6NSW - chains A and C of the 4 polymer chains in the assembly; structure by X-ray diffraction, 2.10 A resolution.

[Chain A (and C)]
Name: Catalase-3
Source organism: Neurospora crassa (strain ATCC 24698 / 74-OR23-1A / CBS 708.71 / DSM 1257 / FGSC 987)
Notes: EC 1.11.1.6; chain C of this document is another copy of the same molecule, construct and numbering; everything in this record applies to it too
UniProt: Q9C169 (CAT3_NEUCR); numbering as in UniProt (aligned over 1-719)
Amino-acid sequence (719 residues; each row starts with the number of its first residue):
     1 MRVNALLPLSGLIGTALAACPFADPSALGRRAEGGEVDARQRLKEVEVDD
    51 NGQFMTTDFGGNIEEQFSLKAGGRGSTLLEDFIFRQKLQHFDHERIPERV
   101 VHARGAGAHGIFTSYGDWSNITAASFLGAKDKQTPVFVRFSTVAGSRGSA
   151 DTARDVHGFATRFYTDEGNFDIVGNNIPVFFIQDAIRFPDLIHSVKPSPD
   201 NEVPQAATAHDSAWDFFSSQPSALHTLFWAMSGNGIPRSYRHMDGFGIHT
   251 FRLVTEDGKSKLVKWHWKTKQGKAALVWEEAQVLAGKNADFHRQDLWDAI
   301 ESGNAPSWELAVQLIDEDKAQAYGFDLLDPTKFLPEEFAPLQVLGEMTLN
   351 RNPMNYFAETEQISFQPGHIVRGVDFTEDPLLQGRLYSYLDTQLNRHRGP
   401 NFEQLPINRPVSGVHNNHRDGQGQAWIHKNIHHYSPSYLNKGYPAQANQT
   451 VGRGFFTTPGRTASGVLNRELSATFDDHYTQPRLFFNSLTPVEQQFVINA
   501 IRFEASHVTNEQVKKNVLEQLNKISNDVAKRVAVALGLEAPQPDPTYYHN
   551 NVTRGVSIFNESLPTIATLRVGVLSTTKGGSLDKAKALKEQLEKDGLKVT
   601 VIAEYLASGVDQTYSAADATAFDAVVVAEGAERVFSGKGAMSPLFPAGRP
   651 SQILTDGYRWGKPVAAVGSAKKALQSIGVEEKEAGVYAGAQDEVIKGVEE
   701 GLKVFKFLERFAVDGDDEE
Disordered / not traced: 1-37 (chain C: 1-37, 717-719)
Metal / ion sites: heme Fe: Tyr-389 (together with oxygen atom)
Residues lining bound ligands: heme / oxygen atom: Arg-99, Val-100, Val-101, His-102, Arg-139, Ser-141, Gly-158, Phe-159, Ala-160, Val-173, Gly-174, Asn-175, Phe-180, Ala-185, Phe-188, Ile-248, His-249, Ser-364, Phe-365, Leu-381, Gly-384, Arg-385, Ser-388, Tyr-389, Thr-392, Gln-393, Arg-396
Swiss-Prot annotation at these positions:
  - active site: His-102, Asn-175
  - binding site (heme): Tyr-389

[Interface between chain A and chain C]
Contacting residue pairs - 242 pairs, chain A then chain C:
  Arg-40(A) / Ile-427(C)
  Val-46(A) / Ala-425(C)
  Val-46(A) / Trp-426(C)
  Val-46(A) / Ile-427(C)  hydrogen bond (backbone-backbone)
  Glu-47(A) / Ile-427(C)
  Val-48(A) / Val-414(C)
  Val-48(A) / Trp-426(C)  hydrophobic
  Val-48(A) / Ile-427(C)  hydrogen bond (backbone-backbone)
  Val-48(A) / His-428(C)
  Val-48(A) / Lys-429(C)  hydrogen bond (backbone-backbone)
  Asp-49(A) / His-415(C)  hydrogen bond (backbone-side chain)
  Asp-49(A) / Lys-429(C)  salt bridge
  Asp-50(A) / Val-414(C)
  Asp-50(A) / His-415(C)  salt bridge
  Asp-50(A) / Asn-416(C)
  Asp-50(A) / Lys-429(C)
  Asp-50(A) / Tyr-443(C)
  Asn-51(A) / Lys-429(C)
  Asn-51(A) / Tyr-443(C)
  Gly-52(A) / Tyr-443(C)
  Gln-53(A) / His-415(C)
  Gln-53(A) / Tyr-443(C)
  Gln-53(A) / Pro-444(C)
  Gln-53(A) / Ala-445(C)  hydrogen bond (backbone-backbone)
  Phe-54(A) / His-415(C)
  Phe-54(A) / Ala-445(C)
  Phe-54(A) / Gln-446(C)
  Phe-54(A) / Ala-447(C)  hydrophobic
  Phe-54(A) / Val-451(C)  hydrophobic
  Phe-54(A) / Gly-452(C)
  Met-55(A) / His-415(C)
  Met-55(A) / Asn-416(C)
  Met-55(A) / Asn-417(C)
  Met-55(A) / Pro-444(C)  hydrophobic
  Met-55(A) / Ala-445(C)  hydrogen bond (backbone-backbone)
  Met-55(A) / Gln-446(C)
  Thr-56(A) / Gly-413(C)
  Thr-56(A) / Val-414(C)
  Thr-56(A) / His-415(C)  hydrogen bond (side chain-backbone)
  Thr-56(A) / Asn-416(C)  hydrogen bond (backbone-side chain)
  Thr-57(A) / Val-414(C)
  Thr-57(A) / Asn-416(C)
  Asp-58(A) / Glu-403(C)
  Asp-58(A) / Val-414(C)
  Asp-58(A) / Asn-416(C)  hydrogen bond
  Asp-58(A) / His-418(C)  salt bridge
  Phe-59(A) / Gly-168(C)
  Phe-59(A) / Asn-169(C)  hydrogen bond (backbone-backbone)
  Phe-59(A) / Gly-368(C)
  Phe-59(A) / His-369(C)
  Phe-59(A) / Ile-370(C)
  Phe-59(A) / Glu-403(C)
  Phe-59(A) / Pro-410(C)
  Gly-60(A) / Gly-168(C)
  Gly-60(A) / Pro-410(C)
  Gly-60(A) / Ser-412(C)
  Gly-60(A) / Val-414(C)
  Gly-61(A) / Glu-167(C)
  Gly-61(A) / Gly-168(C)
  Asn-62(A) / Ala-447(C)
  Asn-62(A) / Gly-452(C)  hydrogen bond (side chain-backbone)
  Asn-62(A) / Arg-453(C)
  Asn-62(A) / Gly-454(C)
  Asn-62(A) / Phe-455(C)  hydrogen bond (backbone-backbone)
  Ile-63(A) / Gln-446(C)
  Ile-63(A) / Ala-447(C)  hydrogen bond (backbone-backbone)
  Glu-64(A) / Gln-446(C)
  Glu-64(A) / Ala-447(C)  hydrogen bond (backbone-backbone)
  Glu-64(A) / Asn-448(C)
  Glu-65(A) / Gln-446(C)  hydrogen bond
  Gln-66(A) / Ser-435(C)
  Gln-66(A) / Gln-446(C)
  Leu-69(A) / Thr-457(C)
  Ala-71(A) / Ala-463(C)  hydrophobic
  Leu-79(A) / Gln-383(C)
  Leu-79(A) / Tyr-387(C)  hydrophobic
  Glu-80(A) / Asp-375(C)
  Glu-80(A) / Phe-376(C)
  Glu-80(A) / Gln-383(C)  hydrogen bond
  Glu-80(A) / Leu-386(C)
  Glu-80(A) / Arg-461(C)  salt bridge
  Phe-82(A) / Gly-368(C)
  Phe-82(A) / Ile-370(C)  hydrophobic
  Phe-82(A) / Phe-455(C)  hydrophobic
  Arg-85(A) / Leu-386(C)  hydrogen bond (side chain-backbone)
  Arg-85(A) / Tyr-387(C)
  Arg-85(A) / Leu-390(C)
  Gln-86(A) / Leu-390(C)
  Gln-86(A) / His-418(C)
  Lys-87(A) / His-418(C)
  Gln-89(A) / Leu-390(C)
  Gln-89(A) / Leu-394(C)
  Gln-89(A) / Phe-402(C)
  His-90(A) / Pro-400(C)
  His-90(A) / Asn-401(C)  hydrogen bond
  His-90(A) / His-418(C)
  His-90(A) / Arg-419(C)  hydrogen bond (side chain-backbone)
  His-90(A) / Asp-420(C)
  His-93(A) / Leu-394(C)
  His-93(A) / Pro-400(C)
  His-93(A) / Gly-421(C)
  Glu-94(A) / Arg-419(C)
  Glu-94(A) / Asp-420(C)
  Glu-94(A) / Gly-421(C)  hydrogen bond (backbone-backbone)
  Ile-96(A) / Gln-422(C)
  Pro-97(A) / Gln-422(C)
  Glu-167(A) / Gly-61(C)
  Gly-168(A) / Phe-59(C)
  Gly-168(A) / Gly-60(C)
  Gly-168(A) / Gly-61(C)
  Asn-169(A) / Phe-59(C)  hydrogen bond (backbone-backbone)
  Met-354(A) / Ile-427(C)
  Met-354(A) / His-428(C)
  Met-354(A) / Lys-429(C)
  Phe-357(A) / Asp-420(C)
  Phe-357(A) / Gly-421(C)
  Phe-357(A) / Gln-424(C)
  Ala-358(A) / Trp-426(C)
  Glu-359(A) / Ile-427(C)
  Gln-362(A) / Gly-421(C)
  Gln-362(A) / Gly-423(C)
  Gln-362(A) / Gln-424(C)  hydrogen bond (side chain-backbone)
  Gly-368(A) / Phe-59(C)
  Gly-368(A) / Phe-82(C)
  His-369(A) / Phe-59(C)
  Ile-370(A) / Phe-59(C)
  Ile-370(A) / Phe-82(C)  hydrophobic
  Phe-376(A) / Glu-80(C)
  Phe-376(A) / Phe-82(C)  hydrophobic
  Gln-383(A) / Leu-79(C)
  Gln-383(A) / Glu-80(C)  hydrogen bond
  Leu-386(A) / Glu-80(C)
  Leu-386(A) / Arg-85(C)  hydrogen bond (backbone-side chain)
  Tyr-387(A) / Leu-79(C)  hydrophobic
  Tyr-387(A) / Arg-85(C)
  Leu-390(A) / Arg-85(C)
  Leu-390(A) / Gln-89(C)
  Leu-394(A) / Gln-89(C)
  Leu-394(A) / His-93(C)
  Arg-396(A) / Gln-422(C)  hydrogen bond (backbone-side chain)
  His-397(A) / Gln-422(C)  hydrogen bond (backbone-side chain)
  Arg-398(A) / Gln-422(C)
  Pro-400(A) / His-90(C)
  Pro-400(A) / His-93(C)
  Asn-401(A) / His-90(C)  hydrogen bond
  Phe-402(A) / Gln-89(C)
  Glu-403(A) / Asp-58(C)
  Glu-403(A) / Phe-59(C)
  Leu-405(A) / Gly-423(C)
  Leu-405(A) / Gln-424(C)
  Pro-406(A) / Ala-425(C)
  Pro-410(A) / Phe-59(C)
  Pro-410(A) / Gly-60(C)
  Ser-412(A) / Gly-60(C)
  Gly-413(A) / Thr-56(C)
  Gly-413(A) / Gly-60(C)
  Val-414(A) / Thr-56(C)
  Val-414(A) / Thr-57(C)
  Val-414(A) / Asp-58(C)
  His-415(A) / Asp-49(C)  hydrogen bond (side chain-backbone)
  His-415(A) / Asp-50(C)  salt bridge
  His-415(A) / Gln-53(C)
  His-415(A) / Phe-54(C)
  His-415(A) / Met-55(C)
  His-415(A) / Thr-56(C)  hydrogen bond (backbone-side chain)
  Asn-416(A) / Asp-50(C)
  Asn-416(A) / Met-55(C)
  Asn-416(A) / Thr-56(C)  hydrogen bond (side chain-backbone)
  Asn-416(A) / Thr-57(C)
  Asn-416(A) / Asp-58(C)  hydrogen bond
  Asn-417(A) / Met-55(C)
  His-418(A) / Asp-58(C)  salt bridge
  His-418(A) / Gln-86(C)
  His-418(A) / Lys-87(C)
  His-418(A) / His-90(C)
  Arg-419(A) / Asp-50(C)  salt bridge
  Arg-419(A) / His-90(C)  hydrogen bond (backbone-side chain)
  Arg-419(A) / Glu-94(C)
  Asp-420(A) / His-90(C)
  Asp-420(A) / Glu-94(C)
  Asp-420(A) / Phe-357(C)
  Gly-421(A) / His-93(C)
  Gly-421(A) / Glu-94(C)  hydrogen bond (backbone-backbone)
  Gly-421(A) / Phe-357(C)
  Gln-422(A) / Ile-96(C)
  Gln-422(A) / Pro-97(C)
  Gln-422(A) / Arg-396(C)  hydrogen bond (side chain-backbone)
  Gln-422(A) / His-397(C)
  Gln-422(A) / Arg-398(C)
  Gly-423(A) / Gln-362(C)
  Gly-423(A) / Leu-405(C)
  Gln-424(A) / Gln-362(C)
  Gln-424(A) / Leu-405(C)
  Ala-425(A) / Val-46(C)
  Ala-425(A) / Pro-406(C)
  Trp-426(A) / Val-46(C)
  Trp-426(A) / Val-48(C)  hydrophobic
  Trp-426(A) / Ala-358(C)
  Ile-427(A) / Arg-40(C)
  Ile-427(A) / Leu-43(C)  hydrophobic
  Ile-427(A) / Val-46(C)  hydrogen bond (backbone-backbone)
  Ile-427(A) / Glu-47(C)
  Ile-427(A) / Val-48(C)  hydrogen bond (backbone-backbone)
  Ile-427(A) / Met-354(C)  hydrophobic
  Ile-427(A) / Glu-359(C)
  His-428(A) / Val-48(C)
  His-428(A) / Met-354(C)
  His-428(A) / Asn-355(C)
  Lys-429(A) / Val-48(C)  hydrogen bond (backbone-backbone)
  Lys-429(A) / Asp-49(C)  salt bridge
  Lys-429(A) / Asp-50(C)
  Lys-429(A) / Asn-51(C)  hydrogen bond
  Lys-429(A) / Met-354(C)
  Ser-435(A) / Met-55(C)
  Ser-435(A) / Gln-66(C)
  Tyr-443(A) / Asp-50(C)
  Tyr-443(A) / Gly-52(C)
  Tyr-443(A) / Gln-53(C)
  Pro-444(A) / Asp-50(C)
  Pro-444(A) / Gln-53(C)
  Pro-444(A) / Met-55(C)
  Ala-445(A) / Gln-53(C)  hydrogen bond (backbone-backbone)
  Ala-445(A) / Phe-54(C)
  Ala-445(A) / Met-55(C)  hydrogen bond (backbone-backbone)
  Gln-446(A) / Phe-54(C)
  Gln-446(A) / Met-55(C)
  Gln-446(A) / Glu-64(C)
  Gln-446(A) / Glu-65(C)  hydrogen bond
  Gln-446(A) / Gln-66(C)
  Ala-447(A) / Asn-62(C)
  Ala-447(A) / Ile-63(C)  hydrogen bond (backbone-backbone)
  Ala-447(A) / Glu-64(C)  hydrogen bond (backbone-backbone)
  Asn-448(A) / Glu-64(C)
  Gly-452(A) / Phe-54(C)
  Gly-452(A) / Asn-62(C)  hydrogen bond (backbone-side chain)
  Arg-453(A) / Asn-62(C)
  Gly-454(A) / Asn-62(C)
  Phe-455(A) / Asn-62(C)  hydrogen bond (backbone-backbone)
  Phe-455(A) / Phe-82(C)  hydrophobic
  Thr-457(A) / Leu-69(C)
  Arg-461(A) / Glu-80(C)  salt bridge
  Ala-463(A) / Ala-71(C)  hydrophobic
Other interface residues (no listed pair), chain A (104 interface residues in all): Leu-43, Ile-83, Asn-355, Asp-375, Gly-384, Asp-391, Asn-430, Pro-436, Val-451
Other interface residues (no listed pair), chain C (106 interface residues in all): Ile-83, Arg-95, Gly-384, Asp-391, Asn-430, Pro-436, Asn-440

[In short]
104 residues of chain A face 106 of chain C across their interface, with 45 hydrogen bonds and 9 salt bridges.
Polar pairs include Asp-49(A)/Lys-429(C), Asp-50(A)/His-415(C) and Asp-58(A)/His-418(C). Bound to chain A:
heme / oxygen atom.
Chain A and chain C are both Catalase-3 (Neurospora crassa (strain ATCC 24698 / 74-OR23-1A / CBS 708.71 / DSM
1257 / FGSC 987)); the structure, X-ray reduced Catalase 3 From N.Crassa in Cpd I state (0.135 MGy), was
determined by X-ray diffraction together with 6NSY, 6NSZ, 6NT0, 6NT1 and 4AJ9 from the same study.
